PDB entry 8F2N | electron microscopy, 3.00 A resolution | chains O and AT of the 47 polymer chains in the assembly

== Chain O (and AT) ==
Name: Major capsid protein
Source organism: Bacillus phage phi29
Notes: chain AT of this document is another copy of the same molecule, construct and numbering; everything in this record applies to it too
Reference sequence: P13849 (CAPSD_BPPH2); residues 1-448 here = UniProt positions 1-448
Amino-acid sequence (448 residues; each row starts with the number of its first residue):
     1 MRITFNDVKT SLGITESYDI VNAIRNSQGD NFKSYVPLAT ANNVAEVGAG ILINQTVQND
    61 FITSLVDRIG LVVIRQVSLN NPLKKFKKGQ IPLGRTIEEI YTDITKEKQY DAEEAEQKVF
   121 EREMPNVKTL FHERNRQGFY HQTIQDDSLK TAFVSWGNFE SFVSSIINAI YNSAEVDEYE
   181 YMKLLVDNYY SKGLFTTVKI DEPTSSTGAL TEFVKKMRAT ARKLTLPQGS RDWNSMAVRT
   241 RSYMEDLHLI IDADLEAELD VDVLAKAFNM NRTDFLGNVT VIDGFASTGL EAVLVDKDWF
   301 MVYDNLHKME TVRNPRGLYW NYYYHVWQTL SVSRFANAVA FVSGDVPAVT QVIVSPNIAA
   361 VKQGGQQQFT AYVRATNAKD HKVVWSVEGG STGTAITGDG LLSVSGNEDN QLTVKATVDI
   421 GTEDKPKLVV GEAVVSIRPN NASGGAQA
Unresolved in the structure: 440-448 (chain AT: 26-30, 441-448)

== Interface between chain O and chain AT ==
Residue-residue contacts - 25 pairs, chain O then chain AT:
  Asp60(O) - Ala360(AT)
  Asp60(O) - Arg438(AT)  salt bridge
  Phe61(O) - Arg438(AT)
  Thr63(O) - Ile358(AT)
  Thr63(O) - Ala360(AT)
  Ser64(O) - Glu98(AT)
  Ser64(O) - Lys128(AT)
  Ser64(O) - Ile358(AT)
  Leu65(O) - Glu98(AT)
  Val66(O) - Thr96(AT)
  Val66(O) - Glu98(AT)  hydrogen bond (backbone-side chain)
  Arg68(O) - Thr96(AT)
  Asp147(O) - Leu306(AT)
  Asp147(O) - Lys308(AT)
  Ser148(O) - Trp327(AT)
  Arg313(O) - Glu310(AT)  salt bridge
  Pro315(O) - Glu310(AT)
  Pro315(O) - Val312(AT)  hydrophobic
  Pro315(O) - His325(AT)  hydrogen bond (backbone-side chain)
  Arg316(O) - Phe139(AT)
  Arg316(O) - Tyr323(AT)
  Arg316(O) - His325(AT)
  Leu318(O) - Lys308(AT)
  Leu318(O) - Glu310(AT)
  Leu318(O) - His325(AT)
Interface residues without a listed pair, chain O (17 interface residues in all): Met1, Gln58, Thr151, Val154
Interface residues without a listed pair, chain AT (21 interface residues in all): Leu93, Gly94, Arg95, Arg122, Arg134, Asn135, Ala359

== In short ==
Chain O and chain AT form an interface of 17 and 21 residues respectively, with 2 hydrogen bonds and 2 salt
bridges. Polar pairs include Asp60(O)-Arg438(AT), Arg313(O)-Glu310(AT) and Val66(O)-Glu98(AT).
Both chains are Major capsid protein (Bacillus phage phi29). Entry 8F2N (Phi-29 partially-expanded fiberless
prohead) was determined by electron microscopy (same publication as 8F2M and 8F2O).
